Entry 8CYZ (X-ray diffraction, 1.90 A resolution); this record covers chains A and C.

Chain A (and C):
Name: 3C-like proteinase
Organism: Severe acute respiratory syndrome coronavirus 2
Notes: EC 3.4.22.69; chain C of this document is another copy of the same molecule, construct and numbering; everything in this record applies to it too
Reference sequence: P0DTD1 (R1AB_SARS2); residues 1-306 here correspond to UniProt positions 3264-3569 (UniProt number = residue number + 3263)
Sequence (306 residues; row label = number of the first residue in the row):
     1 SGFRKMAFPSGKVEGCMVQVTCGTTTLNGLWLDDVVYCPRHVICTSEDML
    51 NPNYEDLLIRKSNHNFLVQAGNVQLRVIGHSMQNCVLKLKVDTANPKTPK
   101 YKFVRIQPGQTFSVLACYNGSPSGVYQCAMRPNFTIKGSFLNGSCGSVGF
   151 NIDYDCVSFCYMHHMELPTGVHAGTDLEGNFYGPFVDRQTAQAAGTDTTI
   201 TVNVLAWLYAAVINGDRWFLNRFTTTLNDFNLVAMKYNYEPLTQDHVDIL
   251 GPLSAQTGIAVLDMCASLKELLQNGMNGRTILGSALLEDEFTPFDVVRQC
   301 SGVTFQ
Unresolved in the structure: 306
Swiss-Prot annotation at these positions:
  - active site: His41 (For 3CL-PRO activity), Cys145 (Nucleophile)
  - site: Gln306 (Cleavage)
  - cross-link (Glycyl lysine isopeptide (Lys-Gly)): Lys5 (interchain with G-Cter in ubiquitin), Lys90 (interchain with G-Cter in ubiquitin)
Residues lining bound ligands: P6I (N-[(4-chlorothiophen-2-yl)methyl]-2-(isoquinolin-4-yl)-N-[4-(methylsulfanyl)phenyl]acetamide): Thr25, His41, Cys44, Thr45, Ser46, Met49, Phe140, Leu141, Asn142, Ser144, Cys145, His163, His164, Met165, Glu166, His172, Phe181, Val186, Asp187, Arg188, Gln189
From the paper describing this entry:
  - binding site for P6I: Thr25, His41, Thr45, Ser46, Met49, His163, Met165
  - catalytic residues: His41, Gly143 to Cys145 (citing earlier work)

Chain A / chain C interface:
Residue-residue contacts (84):
  Ser1(A) - Gly138(C)
  Ser1(A) - Ser139(C)
  Ser1(A) - Phe140(C)  hydrogen bond (backbone-backbone)
  Ser1(A) - Glu166(C)  hydrogen bond (backbone-side chain)
  Ser1(A) - Gly170(C)
  Ser1(A) - His172(C)  hydrogen bond (backbone-side chain)
  Gly2(A) - Gly138(C)
  Gly2(A) - Ser139(C)  hydrogen bond (backbone-side chain)
  Arg4(A) - Lys5(C)
  Arg4(A) - Gln127(C)  hydrogen bond (side chain-backbone)
  Arg4(A) - Cys128(C)
  Arg4(A) - Lys137(C)  hydrogen bond (side chain-backbone)
  Arg4(A) - Glu290(C)  salt bridge
  Lys5(A) - Arg4(C)
  Lys5(A) - Tyr126(C)
  Met6(A) - Gly124(C)
  Met6(A) - Val125(C)
  Met6(A) - Tyr126(C)  hydrophobic
  Met6(A) - Ser139(C)
  Ala7(A) - Gly124(C)
  Ala7(A) - Val125(C)  hydrogen bond (backbone-backbone)
  Phe8(A) - Val125(C)
  Pro9(A) - Ser10(C)
  Pro9(A) - Glu14(C)
  Pro9(A) - Pro122(C)  hydrophobic
  Ser10(A) - Pro9(C)
  Ser10(A) - Ser10(C)  hydrogen bond (side chain-backbone)
  Ser10(A) - Glu14(C)  hydrogen bond (backbone-side chain)
  Gly11(A) - Gly11(C)
  Gly11(A) - Glu14(C)  hydrogen bond (backbone-side chain)
  Glu14(A) - Pro9(C)
  Glu14(A) - Ser10(C)  hydrogen bond (side chain-backbone)
  Glu14(A) - Gly11(C)  hydrogen bond (side chain-backbone)
  Tyr118(A) - Gly302(C)
  Tyr118(A) - Thr304(C)
  Ser121(A) - Thr304(C)
  Pro122(A) - Pro9(C)  hydrophobic
  Pro122(A) - Thr304(C)
  Pro122(A) - Phe305(C)  hydrogen bond (backbone-backbone)
  Ser123(A) - Val303(C)
  Ser123(A) - Thr304(C)
  Ser123(A) - Phe305(C)
  Gly124(A) - Met6(C)
  Gly124(A) - Ala7(C)
  Gly124(A) - Pro9(C)
  Val125(A) - Met6(C)
  Val125(A) - Ala7(C)  hydrogen bond (backbone-backbone)
  Val125(A) - Phe8(C)
  Val125(A) - Val125(C)  hydrophobic
  Tyr126(A) - Lys5(C)
  Tyr126(A) - Met6(C)  hydrophobic
  Gln127(A) - Arg4(C)
  Lys137(A) - Arg4(C)  hydrogen bond (backbone-side chain)
  Gly138(A) - Ser1(C)
  Gly138(A) - Gly2(C)
  Ser139(A) - Ser1(C)
  Ser139(A) - Gly2(C)  hydrogen bond (side chain-backbone)
  Ser139(A) - Met6(C)
  Ser139(A) - Gln299(C)  hydrogen bond
  Phe140(A) - Ser1(C)  hydrogen bond (backbone-backbone)
  Leu141(A) - Gln299(C)
  Leu141(A) - Cys300(C)
  Leu141(A) - Ser301(C)
  Leu141(A) - Gly302(C)
  Glu166(A) - Ser1(C)  hydrogen bond (side chain-backbone)
  Gly170(A) - Ser1(C)
  His172(A) - Ser1(C)  hydrogen bond (side chain-backbone)
  Ala285(A) - Ala285(C)  hydrophobic
  Ala285(A) - Leu286(C)  hydrophobic
  Leu286(A) - Gly283(C)
  Glu290(A) - Arg4(C)  salt bridge
  Gln299(A) - Ser139(C)  hydrogen bond
  Gln299(A) - Leu141(C)
  Cys300(A) - Leu141(C)
  Ser301(A) - Leu141(C)
  Gly302(A) - Tyr118(C)
  Gly302(A) - Leu141(C)
  Val303(A) - Ser123(C)
  Thr304(A) - Tyr118(C)
  Thr304(A) - Ser121(C)
  Thr304(A) - Pro122(C)
  Thr304(A) - Ser123(C)
  Phe305(A) - Pro122(C)  hydrogen bond (backbone-backbone)
  Phe305(A) - Ser123(C)
Also at the interface, not in a pair above, chain A (43 interface residues in all): Phe3, Leu115, Cys128, Thr280, Gly283, Arg298
Also at the interface, not in a pair above, chain C (44 interface residues in all): Phe3, Leu115, Ala129, Ser284, Arg298

Overview:
The interface between chain A and chain C involves 43 residues on one side and 44 on the other, with 22
hydrogen bonds and 2 salt bridges. Polar contacts include Arg4(A)-Glu290(C), Ser1(A)-Glu166(C) and
Ser1(A)-His172(C). The paper reports catalytic residues His41(A) and Gly143(A); a binding site for P6I at
Thr25(A), His41(A) and Thr45(A) among others.
Both chains are 3C-like proteinase (Severe acute respiratory syndrome coronavirus 2). Entry 8CYZ (Crystal
structure of SARS-CoV-2 Mpro with compound C4) was determined by X-ray diffraction (same publication as 8CYU,
8CZ4, 8CZ7 and 8SXR).
